Entry 3LEX (X-ray diffraction, 1.97 A resolution); this record covers chains H and P of the 3 polymer chains in the assembly.

[Chain H]
Name: 11f10 Antibody Heavy Chain
From: Mus musculus
Notes: antibody fragment or engineered binder
Chain sequence (221 residues; numbered 1 to 217 plus 4 insertion-coded residues; the number before each row is that of its first residue; a row labelled like 82A-82C holds insertion residues (82A, then the next letters in order)):
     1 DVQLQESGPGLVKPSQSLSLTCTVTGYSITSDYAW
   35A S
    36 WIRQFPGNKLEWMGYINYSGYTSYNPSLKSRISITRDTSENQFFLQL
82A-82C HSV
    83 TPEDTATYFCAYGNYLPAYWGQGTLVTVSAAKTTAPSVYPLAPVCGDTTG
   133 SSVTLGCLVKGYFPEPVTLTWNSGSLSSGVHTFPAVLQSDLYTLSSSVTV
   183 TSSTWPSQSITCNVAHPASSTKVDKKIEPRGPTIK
Disordered / not traced: 127-131, 214-217
Cystine bridges: Cys22-Cys92, Cys139-Cys194

[Chain P]
Name: Envelope glycoprotein gp41
Reference sequence: Q9IJQ0 (Q9IJQ0_9HIV1); residues 660-668 here correspond to UniProt positions 100-108 (UniProt number = residue number - 560)
Chain sequence (9 residues; each row starts with the number of its first residue):
   660 LLELDKWAX
Modified / non-standard residues: NH2 (amino group) at position 668

[Chain H / chain P interface]
Pairs across the interface - 13 pairs, chain H then chain P:
  Tyr33(H) with Leu661(P), hydrogen bond (side chain-backbone)
  Tyr94(H) with Leu661(P), hydrophobic
  Gly95(H) with Leu661(P)
  Asn96(H) with Leu661(P), hydrogen bond (side chain-backbone); Glu662(P); Leu663(P); Asp664(P), hydrogen bond (backbone-backbone); Ala667(P)
  Tyr97(H) with Asp664(P), hydrogen bond (backbone-side chain); Trp666(P); Ala667(P), hydrophobic
  Leu98(H) with Asp664(P), hydrogen bond (backbone-side chain)
  Ala100(H) with Leu661(P), hydrophobic
Also at the interface, not in a pair above, chain H (8 interface residues in all): Tyr101
Also at the interface, not in a pair above, chain P (7 interface residues in all): Leu660

[In short]
The interface between chain H and chain P involves 8 residues on one side and 7 on the other, with 5 hydrogen
bonds. Polar contacts include Tyr33(H)-Leu661(P), Asn96(H)-Leu661(P) and Tyr97(H)-Asp664(P).
Chain H is 11f10 Antibody Heavy Chain (Mus musculus) and chain P is Envelope glycoprotein gp41; the structure,
2F5 Epitope scaffold elicited anti-HIV-1 monoclonal antibody 11F10 in complex with HIV-1 GP41, was determined
by X-ray diffraction together with 3LEY from the same study.
